Entry 5F99 (X-ray diffraction, 2.63 A resolution); this record covers chains H and I of the 10 polymer chains in the assembly.

# Chain H
Molecule: Histone H2B 1.1
Source organism: Xenopus laevis
UniProt: P02281 (H2B11_XENLA); residues 4-125 here correspond to UniProt positions 5-126 (UniProt number = residue number + 1)
Chain sequence (122 residues; each row starts with the number of its first residue):
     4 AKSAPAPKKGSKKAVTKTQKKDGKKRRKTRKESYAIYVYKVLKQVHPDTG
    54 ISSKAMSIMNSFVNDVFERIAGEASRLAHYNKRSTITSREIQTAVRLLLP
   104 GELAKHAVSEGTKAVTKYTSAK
Unresolved in the structure: 4-28
Sequence notes: conflict Thr32 (Ser33 in P02281)
Swiss-Prot annotation at these positions:
  - modified residue: Lys5 (N6-acetyllysine), Lys12 (N6-acetyllysine), Ser14 (Phosphoserine), Lys15 (N6-acetyllysine), Lys20 (N6-acetyllysine)
  - glycosylation: Ser112 (O-linked (GlcNAc) serine)
  - cross-link: Lys120 (Glycyl lysine isopeptide (Lys-Gly) (interchain with G-Cter in ubiquitin))

# Chain I
Molecule: 147-nt DNA strand
Source organism: Mouse mammary tumor virus
Sequence (147 nucleotides; each row starts with the number of its first residue; numbers below 1 keep their minus sign (DA-73 is residue -73)):
   -73 ATCTGCAACAGTCCTAACATTCACCTCTTGTGTGTTTGTGTCTGTTCGCC
   -23 ATCCCGTCTCCGCTCGTCACTTATCCTTCACTTTCCAGAGGGTCCCCCCG
    27 CAGACCCCGGCGACCCTCAGGTCGGCCGACTGCGGCACAGTTTTGAT

# Chain H / chain I interface
Residue-residue contacts (13; chain H residue first):
  Arg29(H) with DT-28(I), hydrogen bond to the base
  Lys31(H) with DG-26(I), sugar contact; DG51(I), phosphate contact
  Arg33(H) with DT48(I), hydrogen bond to the base; DC49(I), hydrogen bond to the sugar; DG50(I), phosphate contact
  Lys34(H) with DC49(I), phosphate contact; DG50(I), hydrogen bond to the phosphate
  Glu35(H) with DC49(I), phosphate contact
  Ser36(H) with DC49(I), hydrogen bond to the phosphate
  Ile39(H) with DT48(I), sugar contact; DC49(I), phosphate contact
  Tyr40(H) with DT48(I), hydrogen bond to the phosphate
Interface residues without a listed pair, chain H (10 interface residues in all): Arg30, Thr88
Interface residues without a listed pair, chain I (8 interface residues in all): DT-29, DG38

# Overview
The interface between chain H and chain I involves 10 residues on one side and 8 on the other, with 6 hydrogen
bonds. Among the polar pairs are Arg29(H)-DT-28(I), Arg33(H)-DT48(I) and Arg33(H)-DC49(I).
Here chain H is Histone H2B 1.1 (Xenopus laevis) and chain I is a 147-nt DNA strand (Mouse mammary tumor
virus). Entry 5F99 (X-ray Structure of the MMTV-A Nucleosome Core Particle) was determined by X-ray
diffraction.
